PDB entry 3OXU | X-ray diffraction, 2.10 A resolution | chains B and F

== Chain B ==
Protein: Complement C3
From: Homo sapiens
UniProtKB: P01024 (CO3_HUMAN); residues 3-310 here correspond to UniProt positions 996-1303 (UniProt number = residue number + 993)
Sequence (317 residues; numbered -6 to 310; the number before each row is that of its first residue; numbers below 1 keep their minus sign (Gly-6 is residue -6)):
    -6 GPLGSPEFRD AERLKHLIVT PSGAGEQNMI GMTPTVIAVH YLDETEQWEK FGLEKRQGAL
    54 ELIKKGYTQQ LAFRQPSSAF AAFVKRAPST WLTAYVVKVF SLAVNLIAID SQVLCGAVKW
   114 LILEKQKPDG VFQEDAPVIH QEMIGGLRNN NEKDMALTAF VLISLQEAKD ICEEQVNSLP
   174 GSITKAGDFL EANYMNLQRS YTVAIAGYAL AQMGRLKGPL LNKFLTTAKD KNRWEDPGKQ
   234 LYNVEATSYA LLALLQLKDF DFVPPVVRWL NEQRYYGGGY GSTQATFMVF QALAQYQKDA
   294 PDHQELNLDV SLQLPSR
Not modelled in the structure: -6 to 9, 267-269, 300-301, 310
Differences from the reference sequence: expression tag (-6 to 2); engineered mutation Ala17 (Cys1010 in P01024)
Curated features (UniProtKB/Swiss-Prot):
  - site: Arg310 (Cleavage)
Cystine bridges: Cys108-Cys165
From the paper describing this entry:
  - disease-associated variants - P121L, D122N, C165W, Q168K (proposed by the authors, not directly observed)
  - disease-associated variants - P121L, D122N, C165W, Q168K: decreased binding to HF protein (chain F) (proposed by the authors, not directly observed)

== Chain F ==
Protein: HF protein
From: Homo sapiens
UniProtKB: Q14006 (Q14006_HUMAN); residues 1107-1231 here correspond to UniProt positions 533-657 (UniProt number = residue number - 574)
Sequence (129 residues; row label = number of the first residue in the row):
  1103 EAEFGKCGPP PPIDNGDITS FPLSVYAPAS SVEYQCQNLY QLEGNKRITC RNGQWSEPPK
  1163 CLHPCVISRE IMENYNIALR WTAKQKLYSR TGESVEFVCK RGYRLSSRSH TLRTTCWDGK
  1223 LEYPTCAKR
Not modelled in the structure: 1103-1106, 1186-1188
Differences from the reference sequence: expression tag (1103-1106)
Cystine bridges: Cys1109-Cys1152, Cys1138-Cys1163, Cys1167-Cys1218, Cys1201-Cys1228
From the paper describing this entry:
  - disease-associated variants - V1134G, Y1142C, Y1142D, Q1143E, W1157R, R1182S, W1183R, T1184R, L1189F, L1189R, S1191L, G1194D, V1197A, E1198A, F1199S, R1203A, R1210C, R1215G, P1226S (proposed by the authors, not directly observed)
  - disease-associated variants - D1119G: abolished binding to C3b
  - disease-associated variants - Y1142C, Y1142D, Q1143E, L1189F, L1189R, S1191L: binding to Complement C3 (chain B) (proposed by the authors, not directly observed)
  - disease-associated variants - V1134G, W1157R, G1194D, V1197A, F1199S, P1226S: decreased stability (proposed by the authors, not directly observed)

== Chain B / chain F interface ==
Contacting residue pairs (32; chain B residue first):
  Gln105(B) with Phe1123(F)
  Gly109(B) with Phe1123(F)
  Lys112(B) with Ile1120(F), hydrogen bond (side chain-backbone); Thr1121(F); Ser1122(F), hydrogen bond (side chain-backbone)
  Ile115(B) with Gln1139(F), hydrogen bond (backbone-side chain)
  Leu116(B) with Gln1137(F); Cys1138(F); Gln1139(F); Asn1140(F), hydrogen bond (backbone-backbone)
  Glu117(B) with Gln1137(F); Asn1140(F)
  Gln119(B) with Gln1139(F), hydrogen bond; Asn1140(F)
  Lys120(B) with Asn1140(F); Tyr1190(F)
  Pro121(B) with Leu1141(F), hydrophobic; Tyr1142(F); Pro1166(F), hydrophobic; Tyr1190(F)
  Asp122(B) with Tyr1190(F), hydrogen bond
  Glu167(B) with Pro1124(F)
  Gln168(B) with Phe1123(F); Pro1124(F)
  Val169(B) with Asp1119(F)
  Asn170(B) with Pro1114(F); Asp1119(F), hydrogen bond (backbone-side chain)
  Ser171(B) with Gly1118(F); Asp1119(F), hydrogen bond
  Lys178(B) with Asn1117(F), hydrogen bond; Gln1139(F), hydrogen bond; Tyr1142(F), hydrogen bond
Also at the interface, not in a pair above, chain B (17 interface residues in all): Cys108
Also at the interface, not in a pair above, chain F (20 interface residues in all): Pro1112, Ile1115, Val1168
The authors on this interface:
  - pairs named by the authors: Asp122(B)-Tyr1190(F) (hydrogen bond), Pro1166(F)-Pro121(B) (hydrophobic contact)
  - hot spots on chain B (mutagenesis) - E117A, E117A/D122A, D122A: decreased binding to HF protein (chain F)
  - interface residues, chain F: Tyr1190(F)
  - hot spots on chain F (mutagenesis) - D1119G: abolished binding to Complement C3 (chain B)
  - hot spots on chain F (mutagenesis) - Q1139A: decreased binding to C3d (citing earlier work)

== Summary ==
17 residues of chain B face 20 of chain F across their interface; the contacts include 11 hydrogen bonds.
Among the polar pairs are Lys112(B)-Ile1120(F), Lys112(B)-Ser1122(F) and Ile115(B)-Gln1139(F). The paper
describes a hydrogen bond between Asp122(B) and Tyr1190(F); a hydrophobic contact between Pro1166(F) and
Pro121(B). From the paper: P121L, D122N and C165W of chain B, among others, reduce binding to HF protein
(chain F); the interface residue Tyr1190(F); 15 substitutions were tested in all.
Chain B is Complement C3 and chain F is HF protein, both from Homo sapiens; the structure, Complement
components factor H CCP19-20 and C3d in complex, was determined by X-ray diffraction.
